Entry 4GVC (X-ray diffraction, 1.54 A resolution); this record covers chains A and B.

# Chain A
Molecule: T-lymphoma invasion and metastasis-inducing protein 1
From: Homo sapiens
Notes: fragment: PDZ domain
UniProt: Q13009 (TIAM1_HUMAN); residue numbers follow UniProt; this construct covers 841-930
Chain sequence (94 residues; numbered 837 to 930; the number before each row is that of its first residue):
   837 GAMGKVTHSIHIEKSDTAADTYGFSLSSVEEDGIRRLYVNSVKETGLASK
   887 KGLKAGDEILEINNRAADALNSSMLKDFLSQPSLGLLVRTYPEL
Construct notes: expression tag (837-840)
Small-molecule neighbours: dansyl acid (ANS; 5-(dimethylamino)-1-naphthalenesulfonic acid(dansyl acid)): S863, V865, E867, Y874
Swiss-Prot annotation at these positions:
  - natural variant: H844 (Q844H: this construct carries the variant), L862 (L862F: In NEDLDS; uncertain significance)
  - mutagenesis: K879 (K879E: Strongly reduces affinity for SDC1), K912 (K912E: Strongly reduces affinity for SDC1)
Reported in the primary citation:
  - contacts within the chain: Y858-F860, T857-Y858, Y858-L883
  - mutagenesis - K879E: decreased binding to SDC1

# Chain B
Molecule: Syndecan-1
UniProt: P18827 (SDC1_HUMAN); residues 1-8 here correspond to UniProt positions 303-310 (UniProt number = residue number + 302)
Chain sequence (8 residues; row label = number of the first residue in the row):
     1 TKQEEFYA
Modified residues: Y7 (o-phosphotyrosine; PTR)
Covalently attached groups: dansyl acid (ANS) linked to T1
Reported in the primary citation:
  - post-translational modification sites: Y7 (citing earlier work)

# Chain A / chain B interface
Pairs across the interface - 24 pairs, chain A then chain B:
  T857(A) - Y7(B)
  T857(A) - A8(B)
  Y858(A) - A8(B)  hydrogen bond (backbone-backbone)
  G859(A) - Y7(B)
  G859(A) - A8(B)  hydrogen bond (backbone-backbone)
  F860(A) - Y7(B)
  F860(A) - A8(B)  hydrogen bond (backbone-backbone)
  S861(A) - F6(B)
  S861(A) - Y7(B)
  L862(A) - E5(B)
  L862(A) - F6(B)  hydrogen bond (backbone-backbone)
  S863(A) - E4(B)
  S864(A) - K2(B)
  S864(A) - Q3(B)  hydrogen bond
  S864(A) - E4(B)  hydrogen bond (backbone-backbone)
  V865(A) - T1(B)
  R871(A) - Q3(B)
  N876(A) - K2(B)  hydrogen bond
  N876(A) - E5(B)  hydrogen bond
  K879(A) - Y7(B)
  S908(A) - F6(B)
  K912(A) - F6(B)
  L915(A) - F6(B)  hydrophobic
  L915(A) - A8(B)  hydrophobic
Also at the interface, not in a pair above, chain A (17 interface residues in all): E866, L911
The authors on this interface:
  - interface residues, chain A: T857(A), K879(A)
  - hot spots on chain A (mutagenesis) - K912E (5-fold): decreased binding to SDC1

# Overview
The interface between chain A and chain B involves 17 residues on one side and 8 on the other, with 8 hydrogen
bonds. Polar pairs include G859(A)-A8(B), S864(A)-Q3(B) and N876(A)-K2(B). Chain A binds dansyl acid. The
paper reports that K879E and K912E of chain A reduce binding to SDC1; interface residues T857(A) and K879(A).
Chain A is T-lymphoma invasion and metastasis-inducing protein 1 (Homo sapiens) and chain B is Syndecan-1; the
structure, Crystal Structure of T-cell Lymphoma Invasion and Metastasis-1 PDZ in complex with phosphorylated
Syndecan1 Peptide, was determined by X-ray diffraction (same publication as 4GVD).
